Entry 7E93 (electron microscopy, 6.54 A resolution (low resolution: residue-level contacts below are approximate; hydrogen-bond / salt-bridge calls are withheld)); this record covers chains E and F of the 22 polymer chains in the assembly.

== Chain E ==
Molecule: Trafficking protein particle complex subunit 23
From: Saccharomyces cerevisiae (strain ATCC 204508 / S288c)
Reference sequence: Q03784 (TRS23_YEAST); numbering as in UniProt (aligned over 1-219)
Chain sequence (219 residues; numbered 1 to 219; the number before each row is that of its first residue):
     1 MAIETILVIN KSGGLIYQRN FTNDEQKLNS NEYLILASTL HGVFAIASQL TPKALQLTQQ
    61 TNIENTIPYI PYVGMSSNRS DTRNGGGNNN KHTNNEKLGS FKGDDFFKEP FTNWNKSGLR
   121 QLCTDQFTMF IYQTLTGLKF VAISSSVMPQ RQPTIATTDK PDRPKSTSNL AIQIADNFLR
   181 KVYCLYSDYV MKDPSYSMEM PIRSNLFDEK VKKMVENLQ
Unresolved in the structure: 1, 56-64, 76-103, 149-168

== Chain F ==
Molecule: Trafficking protein particle complex subunit BET3
From: Saccharomyces cerevisiae (strain ATCC 204508 / S288c)
Reference sequence: P36149 (BET3_YEAST); residue numbers follow UniProt; this construct covers 1-193
Chain sequence (193 residues; numbered 1 to 193; the number before each row is that of its first residue):
     1 MVSTTQSRSL KAMGEEIWKN KTEKINTELF TLTYGSIVAQ LCQDYERDFN KVNDHLYSMG
    61 YNIGCRLIED FLARTALPRC ENLVKTSEVL SKCAFKIFLN ITPNITNWSH NKDTFSLILD
   121 ENPLADFVEL PMDAMKSLWY SNILCGVLKG SLEMVQLDCD VWFVSDILRG DSQTEIKVKL
   181 NRILKDEIPI GED
Unresolved in the structure: 1-7, 190-193
UniProt features mapped onto this chain:
  - lipidation: Cys80 (S-palmitoyl cysteine)
  - mutagenesis: Cys80 (C80S: Loss of palmitoylation)

== Chain E / chain F interface ==
Residue-residue contacts (36):
  Phe44(E) - Ile188(F)
  Ser48(E) - Ile188(F)
  Phe106(E) - Asn20(F)
  Phe107(E) - Glu16(F)
  Phe107(E) - Ile17(F)
  Phe111(E) - Ala76(F)
  Thr112(E) - Leu77(F)
  Thr112(E) - Pro78(F)
  Trp114(E) - Leu77(F)
  Trp114(E) - Pro189(F)
  Asn115(E) - Pro189(F)
  Lys116(E) - Pro189(F)
  Ser117(E) - Pro189(F)
  Gln133(E) - Glu187(F)
  Gln133(E) - Ile188(F)
  Gln133(E) - Pro189(F)
  Thr134(E) - Glu187(F)
  Leu135(E) - Arg79(F)
  Leu135(E) - Glu187(F)
  Thr136(E) - Glu69(F)
  Leu138(E) - Glu69(F)
  Arg180(E) - Ala76(F)
  Tyr183(E) - Glu69(F)
  Tyr183(E) - Leu72(F)
  Tyr183(E) - Ala73(F)
  Cys184(E) - Ala73(F)
  Ser187(E) - Glu69(F)
  Ser187(E) - Asp70(F)
  Asp188(E) - Thr22(F)
  Asp188(E) - Asp70(F)
  Met191(E) - Arg66(F)
  Lys192(E) - Asp70(F)
  Asp193(E) - Arg66(F)
  Tyr196(E) - Arg66(F)
  Met198(E) - Cys65(F)
  Met198(E) - Arg66(F)
Also at the interface, not in a pair above, chain E (28 interface residues in all): Lys11, Ala45, Gly137
Also at the interface, not in a pair above, chain F (21 interface residues in all): Ile68, Arg74, Met154, Val155

== In short ==
The interface between chain E and chain F involves 28 residues on one side and 21 on the other. Curated
annotation (UniProt) lists one mutagenesis site on chain F.
Chain E is Trafficking protein particle complex subunit 23 and chain F is Trafficking protein particle complex
subunit BET3, both from Saccharomyces cerevisiae (strain ATCC 204508 / S288c); the structure, Intact TRAPPII
(state III), was determined by electron microscopy, deposited together with 7E2C, 7E2D, 7E8S, 7E8T, 7E94 and
7EA3.
